Entry 4KLJ (X-ray diffraction, 1.80 A resolution); this record covers chains P and A of the 4 polymer chains in the assembly.

== Chain P ==
Molecule: 11-nt DNA strand
Sequence (11 nucleotides; each row starts with the number of its first residue):
     1 GCTGATGCGC C
Bound ions: Na+ site 1: DG9 (shared with Thr101(A), Val103(A), Ile106(A) of chain A); Na+ site 2: DC10, DC11 (shared with Asp190(A), Asp192(A), Asp256(A) of chain A); Mg2+ site 1: DC11 (together with pyrophosphate)

== Chain A ==
Name: DNA polymerase beta
From: Homo sapiens
Notes: EC 2.7.7.7, 4.2.99.-
Reference sequence: P06746 (DPOLB_HUMAN); residue numbers follow UniProt; this construct covers 1-335
Amino-acid sequence (335 residues; numbered 1 to 335; the number before each row is that of its first residue):
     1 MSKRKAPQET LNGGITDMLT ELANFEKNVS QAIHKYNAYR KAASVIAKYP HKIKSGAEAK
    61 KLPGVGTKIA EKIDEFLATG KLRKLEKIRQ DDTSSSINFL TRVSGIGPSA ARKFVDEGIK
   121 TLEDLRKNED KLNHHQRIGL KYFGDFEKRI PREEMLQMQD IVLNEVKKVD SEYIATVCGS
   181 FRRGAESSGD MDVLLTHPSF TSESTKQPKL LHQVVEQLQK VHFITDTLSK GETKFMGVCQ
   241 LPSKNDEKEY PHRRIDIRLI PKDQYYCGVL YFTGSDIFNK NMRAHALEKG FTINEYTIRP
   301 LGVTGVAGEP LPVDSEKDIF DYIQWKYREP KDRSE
Unresolved in the structure: 1-9
Swiss-Prot annotation at these positions:
  - region: Arg183 to Asp192 (DNA-binding)
  - active site: Lys72 (Nucleophile)
  - binding site (K(+)): Lys60, Leu62, Val65, Thr101, Val103, Ile106
  - binding site (Na(+)): Lys60, Leu62, Val65, Thr101, Val103, Ile106
  - binding site (dATP): Arg149, Ser180, Arg183, Gly189, Asp190
  - binding site (dCTP): Arg149, Ser180, Arg183, Gly189, Asp190
  - binding site (dGTP): Arg149, Ser180, Arg183, Gly189, Asp190, Asp192
  - binding site (dTTP): Arg149, Ser180, Arg183, Gly189, Asp190
  - binding site (Mg(2+)): Asp190, Asp192, Asp256
  - modified residue: Lys72 (N6-acetyllysine), Arg83 (Omega-N-methylarginine), Arg152 (Omega-N-methylarginine)
  - cross-link (Glycyl lysine isopeptide (Lys-Gly)): Lys41 (interchain with G-Cter in ubiquitin), Lys61 (interchain with G-Cter in ubiquitin), Lys81 (interchain with G-Cter in ubiquitin)
  - natural variant: Leu22 (L22P: Found in a gastric cancer sample; uncertain significance), Tyr39 (Y39C: Found in a gastric cancer sample; uncertain significance), Gly118 (G118V: Decreased DNA-directed DNA polymerase activity), Arg137 (R137Q: Decreased function in base-excision repair), Arg149 (R149I: Decreased DNA-directed DNA polymerase activity), Asp160 (D160N: Found in a gastric cancer sample; uncertain significance), Cys239 (C239R: Found in a gastric cancer sample; uncertain significance), Lys289 (K289M: Found in a colon cancer sample; uncertain significance), Asn294 (N294D: Found in a gastric cancer sample; uncertain significance), Glu295 (E295K: Found in a gastric cancer sample; uncertain significance)
  - mutagenesis: Phe25 (F25W: No effect on 5'-dRP lyase activity. Decreased ssDNA binding), His34 (H34G: Decreased 5'-dRP lyase activity. Decreased ssDNA binding), Lys35 (K35A: Decreased 5'-dRP lyase activity. Decreased ssDNA binding. Loss of 5'-dRP lyase activity; when associated with A-68 and A-72. Decreased ssDNA binding; when associated with A-68 and A-72 ...), Tyr39 (Y39F: No effect on 5'-dRP lyase activity; Y39Q: Abolishes DNA polymerase and 5'-dRP lyase activity), Lys41 (K41R: Abolishes ubiquitination; when associated with R-61 and R-81), Lys60 (K60A: Decreased 5'-dRP lyase activity. Decreased ssDNA binding), Lys61 (K61R: Abolishes ubiquitination; when associated with R-41 and R-81), Lys68 (K68A: No effect on 5'-dRP lyase activity. Decreased ssDNA binding. Loss of 5'-dRP lyase activity; when associated with A-35 and A-72. Decreased ssDNA binding; when associated with A-35 and A-72 ...), Glu71 (E71Q: No effect on 5'-dRP lyase activity. No effect on structure shown by circular dichroism. No effect on ssDNA binding), Lys72 (K72A: Severely reduced 5'-dRP lyase activity. Does not affect ssDNA binding. Loss of 5'-dRP lyase activity; when associated with A-35 and A-68. Decreased ssDNA binding ...), Glu75 (E75A: Slightly decreased 5'-dRP lyase activity. Decreased ssDNA binding. No effect on structure shown by circular dichroism), Lys81 (K81R: Abolishes ubiquitination; when associated with R-41 and R-61), 5 further mutagenesis entries in UniProt
Bound ions: Na+ site 1: Lys60, Leu62, Val65 (shared with 1 residue of chain D); Na+ site 2: Thr101, Val103, Ile106 (shared with DG9(P) of chain P); Na+ site 3: Asp190, Asp192, Asp256 (shared with DC10(P), DC11(P) of chain P); Mg2+: Asp190, Asp192 (together with pyrophosphate) (shared with DC11(P) of chain P)
Small-molecule neighbours: pyrophosphate (PPV): Arg149, Gly179, Ser180, Arg183, Ser188, Gly189, Asp190, Asp192, Ser275

== How chain P and chain A interact ==
Contacting residue pairs - 30 pairs, chain P then chain A:
  DG7(P) with Ser109(A), phosphate contact
  DC8(P) with Gly105(A), phosphate contact; Gly107(A), hydrogen bond to the phosphate; Pro108(A), phosphate contact; Ser109(A), hydrogen bond to the phosphate; Ala110(A), hydrogen bond to the phosphate
  DG9(P) with Val103(A), phosphate contact; Ser104(A), phosphate contact; Gly105(A), hydrogen bond to the phosphate; Ile106(A), phosphate contact; His135(A), sugar contact; Met236(A), phosphate contact; Arg254(A), phosphate contact
  DC10(P) with Asp190(A), phosphate contact; Asp192(A), phosphate contact; Met236(A), sugar contact; Arg254(A), salt bridge to the phosphate; Asp256(A), sugar contact; Tyr271(A), hydrogen bond to the base
  DC11(P) with Gly179(A), phosphate contact; Arg183(A), hydrogen bond to the phosphate; Asp190(A), phosphate contact; Asp192(A), phosphate contact; Tyr271(A), base contact; Phe272(A), sugar contact; Thr273(A), phosphate contact; Gly274(A), hydrogen bond to the phosphate; Ser275(A), sugar contact; Asp276(A), base contact; Asn279(A), hydrogen bond to the base

== Overview ==
5 residues of chain P face 23 of chain A across their interface; the contacts include 8 hydrogen bonds and 1
salt bridge. Polar pairs include DC10(P)-Tyr271(A), DC11(P)-Asn279(A) and DC8(P)-Gly107(A). Bound to chain A:
pyrophosphate.
Here chain P is an 11-nt DNA strand and chain A is DNA polymerase beta (Homo sapiens). Entry 4KLJ (DNA
polymerase beta matched product complex with Mg2+, 5 min) was determined by X-ray diffraction, deposited
together with 4KLD, 4KLE, 4KLF, 4KLG, 4KLH, 4KLI and 8 further entries.
